2DS8 - chains A and Q of the 4 polymer chains in the assembly; structure by X-ray diffraction, 1.60 A resolution.

Chain A:
Name: ATP-dependent Clp protease ATP-binding subunit clpX
From: Escherichia coli
Notes: fragment: Zinc binding domain(ZBD)
UniProt: P0A6H1 (CLPX_ECOLI); residue numbers follow UniProt; this construct covers 1-51
Amino-acid sequence (51 residues; row label = number of the first residue in the row):
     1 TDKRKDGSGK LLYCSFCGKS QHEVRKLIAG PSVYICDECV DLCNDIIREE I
Not modelled in the structure: 1-8
Ion coordination: Zn2+: Cys-14, Cys-17, Cys-36, Cys-39
What the authors report for this chain:
  - conformationally variable residues: Glu-50
  - Zn2+ coordination: Cys-14, Cys-17, Cys-36, Cys-39

Chain Q:
Name: SspB-tail peptide
Amino-acid sequence (8 residues; each row starts with the number of its first residue):
   158 APALRVVK
Not modelled in the structure: 158-159

Chain A / chain Q interface:
Residue-residue contacts (14):
  Leu-12(A) with Val-164(Q), hydrophobic
  Gln-21(A) with Lys-165(Q), hydrogen bond (backbone-side chain)
  Val-24(A) with Lys-165(Q), hydrogen bond (backbone-side chain)
  Arg-25(A) with Lys-165(Q)
  Lys-26(A) with Val-163(Q); Lys-165(Q)
  Leu-27(A) with Val-163(Q); Val-164(Q), hydrogen bond (backbone-backbone); Lys-165(Q), hydrogen bond (backbone-backbone)
  Ile-28(A) with Arg-162(Q)
  Ala-29(A) with Leu-161(Q); Arg-162(Q), hydrogen bond (backbone-backbone); Val-164(Q), hydrophobic
  Tyr-34(A) with Val-164(Q), hydrophobic
Other interface residues (no listed pair), chain A (11 interface residues in all): His-22, Gly-30
Other interface residues (no listed pair), chain Q (6 interface residues in all): Ala-160

Summary:
11 residues of chain A face 6 of chain Q across their interface; the contacts include 5 hydrogen bonds. Among
the polar pairs are Gln-21(A)/Lys-165(Q), Val-24(A)/Lys-165(Q) and Leu-27(A)/Val-164(Q). Cys-14(A), Cys-17(A),
Cys-36(A) and Cys-39(A) coordinate Zn2+. From the paper: Zn2+ coordination by Cys-14(A), Cys-17(A) and
Cys-36(A) among others; conformational variability at Glu-50(A).
Here chain A is ATP-dependent Clp protease ATP-binding subunit clpX (Escherichia coli) and chain Q is
SspB-tail peptide. Entry 2DS8 (Structure of the ZBD-XB complex) was determined by X-ray diffraction, deposited
together with 2DS6 and 2DS7.
